Entry 4AQY (X-ray diffraction, 3.50 A resolution); this record covers chains A and Q of the 23 polymer chains in the assembly.

# Chain A
Molecule: 16S ribosomal RNA
From: Thermus thermophilus
Sequence (1522 nucleotides; numbered 0 to 1544 plus 21 insertion-coded residues; 44 numbers in that range are skipped by the numbering (no residue carries them; nothing is unmodelled there); the number before each row is that of its first residue; a row labelled like 189A-189L holds insertion residues (189A, then the next letters in order); numbering starts at 0):
     0 UUUGUUGGAG AGUUUGAUCC UGGCUCAGGG UGAACGCUGG CGGCGUGCCU AAGACAUGCA
    60 AGUCGUGCGG GCCG
    76 CGGGGUUUU
    88 ACUCCG
    96 UGGUCAGCGG CGGACGGGUG AGUAACGCGU GGGU
  129A G
   130 ACCUACCCGG AAGAGGGGGA CAACCCGGGG AAACUCGGGC UAAUCCCCCA UGUGGACCCG
189A-189L CCCCUUGGGGUG
   190 UGUCCAAAGG GCUUU
   216 GCCCGCUUCC GGAUGGGCCC GCGUCCCAUC AGCUAGUUGG UGGGGUAAUG GCCCACCAAG
   276 GCGACGACGG GUAGCCGGUC UGAGAGGAUG GCCGGCCACA GGGGCACUGA GACACGGGCC
   336 CCACUCCUAC GGGAGGCAGC AGUUAGGAAU CUUCCGCAAU GGGCGCAAGC CUGACGGAGC
   396 GACGCCGCUU GGAGGAAGAA GCCCUUCGGG GUGUAAACUC CUGA
   441 ACCCGGGACG AAACCCCC
   460 GA
   470 CGAGGGGA
   479 CUGACGGUAC CGGGGUAA
   498 UAGCGCCGGC CAACUCCGUG CCAGCAGCCG CGGUAAUACG GAGGGCGCGA GCGUUACCCG
   558 GAUUCACUGG GCGUAAAGGG CGUGUAGGCG GCCUGGGGCG UCCCAUGUGA AAGACCACGG
   618 CUCAACCGUG GGGGAGCGUG GGAUACGCUC AGGCUAGACG GUGGGAGAGG GUGGUGGAAU
   678 UCCCGGAGUA GCGGUGAAAU GCGCAGAUAC CGGGAGGAAC GCCGAUGGCG AAGGCAGCCA
   738 CCUGGUCCAC CCGUGACGCU GAGGCGCGAA AGCGUGGGGA GCAAACCGGA UUAGAUACCC
   798 GGGUAGUCCA CGCCCUAAAC GAUGCGCGCU AGGUCUCUGG GUCU
   848 CCUGGGGGCC GAAGCUAACG CGUUAAGCGC GCCGCCUGGG GAGUACGGCC GCAAGGCUGA
   908 AACUCAAAGG AAUUGACGGG GGCCCGCACA AGCGGUGGAG CAUGUGGUUU AAUUCGAAGC
   968 AACGCGAAGA ACCUUACCAG GCCUUGACAU GCUA
 1001A G
  1002 GGAACCCGGG UGAAAGCCUG GGGUGCCCC
1030A-1030D GCGA
  1031 GGGGAGCCCU AGCACAGGUG CUGCAUGGCC GUCGUCAGCU CGUGCCGUGA GGUGUUGGGU
  1091 UAAGUCCCGC AACGAGCGCA ACCCCCGCCG UUAGUUGCCA GCGGUUCGGC CGGGCACUCU
  1151 AACGGGACUG CCCGCG
  1168 AAAGCGGGAG GAAGGAGGGG ACGACGUCUG GUCAGCAUGG CCCUUACGGC CUGGGCGACA
  1228 CACGUGCUAC AAUGCCCACU ACAAAGCGAU GCCACCCGGC AACGGGGAGC UAAUCGCAAA
  1288 AAGGUGGGCC CAGUUCGGAU UGGGGUCUGC AACCCGACCC CAUGAAGCCG GAAUCGCUAG
  1348 UAAUCGCGGA UCAGCC
 1363A A
  1364 UGCCGCGGUG AAUACGUUCC CGGGCCUUGU ACACACCGCC CGUCACGCCA UGGGAGCGGG
  1424 CUCUACCCGA AGUCGCCGG
1442A-1442B GA
  1443 GCCUA
  1452 C
  1456 GGGCAGGCGC CGAGGGUAGG GCCCGUGACU GGGGCGAAGU CGUAACAAGG UAGCUGUACC
  1516 GGAAGGUGCG GCUGGAUCAC CUCCUUUCU
Disordered / not traced: 0-4, 1534-1540
Bound ions: Mg2+ site 1: U12, C526, A914; Mg2+ site 2: G15, U920; Mg2+ site 3 near G21 (its only coordinating residue here); Mg2+ site 4 near G22 (its only coordinating residue here); Mg2+ site 5: G46, G394; Mg2+ site 6: C48, G115; Mg2+ site 7 near A53 (its only coordinating residue here); Mg2+ site 8 near A59 (its only coordinating residue here); Mg2+ site 9: G61, U62, G105; Mg2+ site 10: A109, A329, G331; Mg2+ site 11: G115, G117; Mg2+ site 12: A116, G117, G289; 112 more Mg2+ sites not listed; 10 more K+ sites not listed
Ligand contacts:
  - apramycin (AM2), molecule 1: G38, C40, G41, G42, A393, G394, C395, G396, A397, C483, G484, U486, A487
  - apramycin (AM2), molecule 2: U244, C245, C893, G894, G1416, G1417, C1478, C1479, G1480, U1481, G1482
  - apramycin (AM2), molecule 3: G664, A665, G666, G667, G668, U669, C732, A733, G734, C735, C806
  - apramycin (AM2), molecule 4: G818, A819, U820, G854, G855, C856, G867, C868, G869, U871, A872
  - apramycin (AM2), molecule 5: G1405, C1407, A1408, C1409, G1410, G1491, A1492, A1493, G1494, U1495, C1496
What the authors report for this chain:
  - binding site for apramycin: A1408, G1491, A1493, G1494, U1495
  - mutagenesis - A1408G, G1491A, G1491C, G1491U: increased growth in response to apramycin

# Chain Q
Protein: 30S ribosomal protein S17
From: Thermus thermophilus
UniProt: P24321 (RS17_THETH); residues 2-105 here correspond to UniProt positions 1-104 (UniProt number = residue number - 1)
Sequence (104 residues; each row starts with the number of its first residue):
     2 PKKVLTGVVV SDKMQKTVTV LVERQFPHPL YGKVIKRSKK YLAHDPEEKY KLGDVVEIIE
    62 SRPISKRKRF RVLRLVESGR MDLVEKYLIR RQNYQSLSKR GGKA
Bound ions: Mg2+ near Ile-65 (its only coordinating residue here)

# Chain A / chain Q interface
Contacting residue pairs - 105 pairs, chain A then chain Q:
  G127(A) with Pro-2(Q), hydrogen bond to the sugar; Glu-61(Q), hydrogen bond to the base
  G128(A) with Pro-2(Q), sugar contact; Lys-3(Q), hydrogen bond to the phosphate; Glu-61(Q), sugar contact
  U129(A) with Lys-3(Q), salt bridge to the phosphate
  A130(A) with Arg-63(Q), salt bridge to the phosphate; Pro-64(Q), base contact
  U189F(A) with Ser-62(Q), base contact; Arg-63(Q), hydrogen bond to the sugar; Arg-72(Q), hydrogen bond to the base
  G189G(A) with Arg-63(Q), hydrogen bond to the base
  C234(A) with Pro-64(Q), sugar contact; Arg-70(Q), hydrogen bond to the phosphate
  C235(A) with Glu-61(Q), hydrogen bond to the sugar; Arg-70(Q), salt bridge to the phosphate; Phe-71(Q), sugar contact
  G236(A) with Lys-40(Q), salt bridge to the phosphate; Tyr-42(Q), hydrogen bond to the phosphate
  C237(A) with Arg-25(Q), hydrogen bond to the phosphate; Lys-40(Q), salt bridge to the phosphate; Tyr-42(Q), phosphate contact
  G238(A) with Arg-25(Q), salt bridge to the phosphate
  A246(A) with Leu-98(Q), sugar contact; Ser-99(Q), sugar contact
  G247(A) with Ser-99(Q), phosphate contact; Lys-100(Q), hydrogen bond to the phosphate
  U252(A) with Lys-67(Q), salt bridge to the phosphate
  U253(A) with Met-15(Q), sugar contact; Lys-67(Q), salt bridge to the phosphate; Arg-68(Q), phosphate contact
  G254(A) with Met-15(Q), sugar contact; Gln-16(Q), hydrogen bond to the sugar; Thr-18(Q), hydrogen bond to the sugar; Ser-66(Q), hydrogen bond to the phosphate; Lys-67(Q), phosphate contact; Arg-68(Q), phosphate contact; Lys-69(Q), hydrogen bond to the phosphate
  G255(A) with Gln-16(Q), hydrogen bond to the sugar; Lys-17(Q), hydrogen bond to the sugar; Ile-65(Q), phosphate contact; Ser-66(Q), phosphate contact; Lys-69(Q), salt bridge to the phosphate
  U256(A) with Lys-17(Q), phosphate contact
  U264(A) with Arg-63(Q), sugar contact; Pro-64(Q), hydrogen bond to the sugar
  G265(A) with Pro-64(Q), sugar contact; Ile-65(Q), phosphate contact; Ser-66(Q), sugar contact; Lys-67(Q), hydrogen bond to the sugar
  G266(A) with Lys-67(Q), sugar contact
  C267(A) with Lys-67(Q), phosphate contact
  A273(A) with Gln-16(Q), sugar contact
  G275(A) with Lys-14(Q), salt bridge to the phosphate; Met-15(Q), phosphate contact
  G276(A) with Ser-12(Q), hydrogen bond to the phosphate; Lys-14(Q), salt bridge to the phosphate; Met-15(Q), sugar contact; Thr-20(Q), phosphate contact; Arg-68(Q), phosphate contact
  C277(A) with Lys-41(Q), salt bridge to the phosphate; Arg-68(Q), salt bridge to the phosphate
  G278(A) with Lys-41(Q), salt bridge to the phosphate; Arg-92(Q), base contact; Tyr-95(Q), base contact
  A279(A) with Tyr-95(Q), hydrogen bond to the phosphate; Leu-98(Q), base contact
  C280(A) with Lys-37(Q), base contact; Arg-38(Q), sugar contact; Ser-39(Q), hydrogen bond to the base; Arg-91(Q), base contact
  C564(A) with Leu-31(Q), sugar contact; Tyr-32(Q), sugar contact
  U582(A) with Asn-94(Q), sugar contact; Ala-105(Q), sugar contact
  A583(A) with Ile-90(Q), sugar contact; Asn-94(Q), sugar contact
  G584(A) with Arg-91(Q), salt bridge to the phosphate
  G585(A) with Lys-34(Q), hydrogen bond to the phosphate; Lys-37(Q), salt bridge to the phosphate
  C586(A) with Lys-34(Q), salt bridge to the phosphate
  C596(A) with Gln-26(Q), base contact
  G597(A) with Gln-26(Q), sugar contact; Pro-28(Q), phosphate contact
  U598(A) with Pro-28(Q), phosphate contact
  G635(A) with Pro-2(Q), sugar contact; Lys-4(Q), salt bridge to the phosphate
  U636(A) with Pro-2(Q), sugar contact
  G644(A) with Gln-26(Q), base contact
  C647(A) with Arg-81(Q), salt bridge to the phosphate
  A759(A) with Asn-94(Q), base contact
  G760(A) with Asn-94(Q), base contact; Ser-97(Q), hydrogen bond to the base; Leu-98(Q), sugar contact; Lys-104(Q), hydrogen bond to the base; Ala-105(Q), base contact
  G761(A) with Gly-102(Q), sugar contact; Gly-103(Q), hydrogen bond to the sugar; Lys-104(Q), sugar contact; Ala-105(Q), base contact
  C762(A) with Lys-104(Q), sugar contact
  C879(A) with Lys-34(Q), salt bridge to the phosphate
  C896(A) with Lys-100(Q), phosphate contact; Arg-101(Q), sugar contact
  C897(A) with Arg-101(Q), phosphate contact
Interface residues without a listed pair, chain A (51 interface residues in all): C272, G895
Interface residues without a listed pair, chain Q (54 interface residues in all): Glu-24, Val-35, Leu-43, His-45, Lys-87

# In short
Chain A and chain Q form an interface of 51 and 54 residues respectively; the contacts include 26 hydrogen
bonds and 20 salt bridges. Among the polar pairs are G127(A)/Glu-61(Q), G189G(A)/Arg-63(Q) and
U189F(A)/Arg-72(Q). From the paper: a binding site for apramycin at A1408(A), G1491(A) and A1493(A) among
others; A1408G, G1491A and G1491C of chain A, among others, increase growth in response to apramycin.
Chain A is 16S ribosomal RNA and chain Q is 30S ribosomal protein S17, both from Thermus thermophilus; the
structure, Structure of ribosome-apramycin complexes, was determined by X-ray diffraction.
